6OT1 - chains B and L of the 24 polymer chains in the assembly; structure by electron microscopy, 3.50 A resolution.

Chain B:
Protein: Envelope glycoprotein gp41
Source organism: Human immunodeficiency virus 1
Reference sequence: Q2N0S6 (Q2N0S6_9HIV1); residues 512-664 here correspond to UniProt positions 509-661 (UniProt number = residue number - 3)
Chain sequence (153 residues; each row starts with the number of its first residue):
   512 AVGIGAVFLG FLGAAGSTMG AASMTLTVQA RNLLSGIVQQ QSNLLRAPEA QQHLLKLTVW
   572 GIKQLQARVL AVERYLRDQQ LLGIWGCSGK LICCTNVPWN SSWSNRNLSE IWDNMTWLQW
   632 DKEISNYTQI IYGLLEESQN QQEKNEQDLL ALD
Disordered / not traced: 548-568
Differences from the reference sequence: engineered mutation Pro559 (Ile556 in Q2N0S6), Cys605 (Thr602 in Q2N0S6)
Disulfide bonds: Cys598-Cys604
Covalent attachments: N-acetylglucosamine (NAG) linked to Asn637

Chain L:
Protein: 0PV-b.01 light
Source organism: Macaca mulatta
Chain sequence (219 residues; numbered 1 to 214 plus 5 insertion-coded residues; the number before each row is that of its first residue; a row labelled like 30A-30E holds insertion residues (30A, then the next letters in order)):
     1 DIVMTQTPLS LSVTPGEPAS ISCRSSQSLL
30A-30E HSNGH
    31 TYVHWYLQKA GQSPQLLIYE VSNRASGVPD RFSGSGSGTD FTLKISRVEA EDVGVYYCEQ
    91 TLQIPFTFGG GTKVEIKRTV AAPSVFIFPP SEDQVKSGTV SVVCLLNNFY PREASVKWKV
   151 DGALKTGNSQ ESVTEQDSKD NTYSLSSTLT LSSTEYQSHK VYACEVTHQG LSSPVTKSFN
   211 RGEC
Disordered / not traced: 108-214
Disulfide bonds: Cys23-Cys88

Chain B / chain L interface:
Contacting residue pairs (14):
  Ala512(B) - His34(L)
  Ala512(B) - Tyr36(L)
  Ala512(B) - Leu46(L)  hydrophobic
  Val513(B) - His34(L)
  Gly514(B) - Tyr32(L)
  Gly514(B) - His34(L)
  Gly514(B) - Thr91(L)  hydrogen bond (backbone-side chain)
  Ile515(B) - Thr91(L)
  Ile515(B) - Phe96(L)  hydrophobic
  Gly516(B) - Thr91(L)  hydrogen bond (backbone-backbone)
  Gly516(B) - Leu92(L)
  Ala517(B) - Ile94(L)  hydrophobic
  Phe519(B) - His30A(L)
  Leu520(B) - His30A(L)
Also at the interface, not in a pair above, chain L (11 interface residues in all): Asn30C, Tyr49

In short:
The interface between chain B and chain L involves 8 residues on one side and 11 on the other; the contacts
include 2 hydrogen bonds. Among the polar pairs are Gly514(B)-Thr91(L) and Gly516(B)-Thr91(L).
N-acetylglucosamine is covalently linked to Asn637(B).
Chain B is Envelope glycoprotein gp41 (Human immunodeficiency virus 1) and chain L is 0PV-b.01 light (Macaca
mulatta); the structure, Cryo-EM structure of vaccine-elicited antibody 0PV-b.01 in complex with HIV-1 Env
BG505 DS-SOSIP and antibodies VRC03 ..., was determined by electron microscopy, deposited together with 6MPH,
6MQC, 6MQE, 6MQM, 6MQR, 6N16 and 4 further entries.
